PDB entry 1KXO | X-ray diffraction, 1.80 A resolution | chain A

[Chain A]
Name: DigA16
From: Pieris brassicae
Reference sequence: P09464 (BBP_PIEBR); residues 1-174 here correspond to UniProt positions 16-189 (UniProt number = residue number + 15)
Amino-acid sequence (184 residues; each row starts with the number of its first residue):
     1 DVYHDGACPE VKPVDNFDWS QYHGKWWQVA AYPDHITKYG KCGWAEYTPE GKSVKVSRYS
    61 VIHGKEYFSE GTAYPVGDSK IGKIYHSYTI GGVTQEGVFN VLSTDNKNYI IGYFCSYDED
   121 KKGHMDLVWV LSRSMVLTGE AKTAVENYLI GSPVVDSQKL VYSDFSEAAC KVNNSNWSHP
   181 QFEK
Not modelled in the structure: 90-91, 118-119, 168-169, 172-184
Cystine bridges: Cys8-Cys115, Cys42-Cys170
Differences from the reference sequence: engineered mutation Asp1 (Asn16 in P09464), Gln21 (Asn36 in P09464), Gln28 (Glu43 in P09464), Ala31 (Lys46 in P09464), Asp34 (Asn49 in P09464), His35 (Ser50 in P09464), Ile36 (Val51 in P09464), Thr37 (Glu52 in P09464), Arg58 (Asn73 in P09464), Ser60 (His75 in P09464), Ser69 (Ile84 in P09464), Ser87 (Lys102 in P09464), Tyr88 (Leu103 in P09464), Ile90 (Tyr105 in P09464), Gln95 (Lys110 in P09464), Gly97 (Asn112 in P09464), Phe114 (Tyr129 in P09464), Ser116 (Lys131 in P09464), Met125 (Gln140 in P09464), Leu127 (Phe142 in P09464), Met135 (Lys150 in P09464)

[In short]
Chain A is DigA16 (Pieris brassicae); the structure, Engineered lipocalin DIGA16 : apo-form, was determined by
X-ray diffraction together with 1LKE and 1LNM from the same study.
